Entry 8CMI (X-ray diffraction, 2.60 A resolution); this record covers chains A and C of the 3 polymer chains in the assembly.

[Chain A]
Name: HLA class II histocompatibility antigen, DR alpha chain
From: Homo sapiens
UniProt: P01903 (DRA_HUMAN); residues 1-182 here correspond to UniProt positions 26-207 (UniProt number = residue number + 25)
Sequence (183 residues; each row starts with the number of its first residue; numbering starts at 0):
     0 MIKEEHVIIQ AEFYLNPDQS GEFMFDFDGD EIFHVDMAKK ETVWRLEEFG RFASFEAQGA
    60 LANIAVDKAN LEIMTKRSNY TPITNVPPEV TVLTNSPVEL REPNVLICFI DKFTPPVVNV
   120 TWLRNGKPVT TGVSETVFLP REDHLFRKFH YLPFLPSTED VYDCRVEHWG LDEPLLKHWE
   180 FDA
Construct notes: initiating methionine (0)
Swiss-Prot annotation at these positions:
  - region: Glu179 to Ala182 (Connecting peptide)
  - site: Gln9 (Self- and pathogen-derived peptide antigen), Gly49 (Self-peptide antigen), Phe51 (Self- and pathogen-derived peptide antigen), Ala52 (Self-peptide antigen), Ser53 (Self- and pathogen-derived peptide antigen), Glu55 (Pathogen-derived peptide antigen), Asn62 (Self- and pathogen-derived peptide antigen), Asn69 (Pathogen-derived peptide antigen), Arg76 (Self- and pathogen-derived peptide antigen)
  - glycosylation (N-linked (GlcNAc...) asparagine): Asn78, Asn118
Cystine bridges: Cys107-Cys163

[Chain C]
Name: Spike protein S2'
UniProt: P0DTC2 (SPIKE_SARS2); residues 1-15 here correspond to UniProt positions 761-775 (UniProt number = residue number + 760)
Sequence (15 residues; row label = number of the first residue in the row):
     1 TQLKRALTGI AVEQD
Construct notes: variant Lys4 (Asn764 in P0DTC2)

[Chain A / chain C interface]
Contacting residue pairs - 28 pairs, chain A then chain C:
  Gln9(A) - Arg5(C)
  Gln9(A) - Ala6(C)  hydrogen bond (side chain-backbone)
  Glu11(A) - Thr8(C)
  Phe24(A) - Lys4(C)
  Ala52(A) - Thr1(C)
  Ser53(A) - Thr1(C)  hydrogen bond (backbone-backbone)
  Ser53(A) - Gln2(C)  hydrogen bond
  Ser53(A) - Leu3(C)  hydrogen bond (backbone-backbone)
  Phe54(A) - Gln2(C)
  Phe54(A) - Leu3(C)
  Phe54(A) - Arg5(C)
  Glu55(A) - Gln2(C)
  Gly58(A) - Arg5(C)  hydrogen bond (backbone-side chain)
  Asn62(A) - Arg5(C)  hydrogen bond
  Asn62(A) - Ala6(C)  hydrogen bond (side chain-backbone)
  Asn62(A) - Thr8(C)  hydrogen bond
  Val65(A) - Thr8(C)
  Val65(A) - Gly9(C)
  Asp66(A) - Thr8(C)
  Ala68(A) - Ile10(C)  hydrophobic
  Asn69(A) - Gly9(C)  hydrogen bond (side chain-backbone)
  Asn69(A) - Ile10(C)
  Asn69(A) - Ala11(C)  hydrogen bond (side chain-backbone)
  Ile72(A) - Ile10(C)  hydrophobic
  Ile72(A) - Ala11(C)
  Ile72(A) - Val12(C)
  Ile72(A) - Glu13(C)
  Arg76(A) - Val12(C)  hydrogen bond (side chain-backbone)
Other interface residues (no listed pair), chain A (21 interface residues in all): Phe22, Phe32, Trp43, Phe51, Ala59, Lys75
Other interface residues (no listed pair), chain C (14 interface residues in all): Leu7, Gln14

[Summary]
The interface between chain A and chain C involves 21 residues on one side and 14 on the other; the contacts
include 11 hydrogen bonds. Among the polar pairs are Gln9(A)-Ala6(C), Ser53(A)-Gln2(C) and Gly58(A)-Arg5(C).
Chain A is HLA class II histocompatibility antigen, DR alpha chain (Homo sapiens) and chain C is Spike protein
S2'; the structure, Human Leukocyte Antigen class II allotype DR1 presenting SARS-CoV-2 Omicron (BA.1) Spike
peptide S761-775, was determined by X-ray diffraction, deposited together with 8CMB, 8CMC, 8CMD, 8CME, 8CMF,
8CMG and 8CMH.
